Entry 9EFK (electron microscopy, 1.90 A resolution); this record covers chains T and S of the 48 polymer chains in the assembly.

== Chain T (and S) ==
Name: orf17
Source organism: Legionella pneumophila
Notes: chain S of this document is another copy of the same molecule, construct and numbering; everything in this record applies to it too
UniProt: A0A140AYN5 (A0A140AYN5_LEGPN); residue numbers follow UniProt; this construct covers 1-201
Chain sequence (201 residues; row label = number of the first residue in the row):
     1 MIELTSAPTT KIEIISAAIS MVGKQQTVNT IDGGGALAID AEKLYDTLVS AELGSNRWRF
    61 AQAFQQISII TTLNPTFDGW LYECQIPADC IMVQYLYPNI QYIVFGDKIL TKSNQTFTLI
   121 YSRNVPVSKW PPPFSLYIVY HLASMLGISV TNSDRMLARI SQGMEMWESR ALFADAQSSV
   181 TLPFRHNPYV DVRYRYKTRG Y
Disordered / not traced: 194-201

== Interface between chain T and chain S ==
Residue-residue contacts - 84 pairs, chain T then chain S:
  T10(T) with E3(S)
  K11(T) with E3(S), hydrogen bond (backbone-side chain); L4(S), hydrogen bond (side chain-backbone); T5(S), hydrogen bond
  D40(T) with S20(S)
  K43(T) with A17(S); S20(S)
  L44(T) with M21(S), hydrophobic
  Y45(T) with T5(S)
  D46(T) with T5(S); S6(S), hydrogen bond (side chain-backbone)
  T47(T) with P8(S); L136(S)
  S50(T) with S6(S); A7(S), hydrogen bond (side chain-backbone); P132(S)
  A51(T) with P132(S); P133(S); L136(S), hydrophobic; W167(S)
  E52(T) with R170(S), salt bridge
  G54(T) with P133(S); A174(S)
  S55(T) with P133(S); R170(S), hydrogen bond (side chain-backbone); F173(S); A174(S)
  N56(T) with R170(S)
  N74(T) with F64(S)
  P75(T) with F64(S), hydrophobic
  T76(T) with F64(S); Q66(S); Y97(S); T118(S), hydrogen bond
  F77(T) with F64(S), hydrophobic; Y95(S); Y97(S), hydrophobic; I120(S), hydrophobic
  D78(T) with Y95(S), hydrogen bond; Y97(S)
  E83(T) with F64(S)
  I91(T) with P132(S), hydrophobic
  M92(T) with Q177(S)
  V93(T) with Q177(S), hydrogen bond (backbone-side chain); S178(S)
  Q94(T) with S178(S)
  Y102(T) with S178(S), hydrogen bond (side chain-backbone)
  I103(T) with S179(S)
  V104(T) with R59(S); S178(S); S179(S), hydrogen bond (backbone-side chain)
  F105(T) with R59(S); Q62(S); A63(S), hydrophobic; F64(S), hydrophobic; I120(S), hydrophobic
  G106(T) with R59(S), hydrogen bond (backbone-backbone); F60(S); Q62(S)
  D107(T) with K129(S), salt bridge
  N124(T) with T5(S), hydrogen bond (side chain-backbone); S6(S)
  P126(T) with E3(S)
  V127(T) with E3(S), hydrogen bond (backbone-side chain)
  Y137(T) with R170(S)
  H141(T) with W167(S)
  M145(T) with M21(S), hydrophobic; Y140(S)
  I148(T) with M21(S); G23(S); M156(S), hydrophobic
  S149(T) with S20(S); G23(S); Q25(S), hydrogen bond (backbone-side chain)
  V150(T) with Q25(S)
  N152(T) with N152(S), hydrogen bond
  S153(T) with M156(S)
  D154(T) with S153(S), hydrogen bond; R155(S), salt bridge; M156(S), hydrogen bond (side chain-backbone)
  L157(T) with R159(S)
  A158(T) with R159(S)
  S161(T) with R159(S), hydrogen bond
  E168(T) with R170(S), salt bridge
Interface residues without a listed pair, chain T (53 interface residues in all): T9, A36, L48, V49, G79, G147, H186
Interface residues without a listed pair, chain S (43 interface residues in all): S16, I160, M166, A171, V180

== Summary ==
53 residues of chain T face 43 of chain S across their interface, with 19 hydrogen bonds and 4 salt bridges.
Among the polar pairs are E52(T)-R170(S), D107(T)-K129(S) and D154(T)-R155(S).
Chain T and chain S are both orf17 (Legionella pneumophila); the structure, Cryo-EM structure of the
portal-tail complex of LME-1 phage, was determined by electron microscopy.
